PDB entry 7WD1 | X-ray diffraction, 2.50 A resolution | chains A and D

# Chain A
Name: Spike protein S1
Organism: Severe acute respiratory syndrome coronavirus 2
UniProt: P0DTC2 (SPIKE_SARS2); numbering as in UniProt (aligned over 333-528)
Sequence (196 residues; each row starts with the number of its first residue):
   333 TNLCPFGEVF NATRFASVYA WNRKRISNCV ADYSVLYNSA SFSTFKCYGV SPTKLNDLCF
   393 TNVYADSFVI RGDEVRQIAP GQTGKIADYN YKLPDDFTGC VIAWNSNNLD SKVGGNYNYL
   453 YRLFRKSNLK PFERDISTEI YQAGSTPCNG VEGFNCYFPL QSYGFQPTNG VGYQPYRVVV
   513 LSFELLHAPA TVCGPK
Unresolved in the structure: 333, 528
Cystine bridges: Cys336-Cys361, Cys379-Cys432, Cys391-Cys525, Cys480-Cys488
Covalent attachments: N-acetylglucosamine (NAG) linked to Asn343
Swiss-Prot annotation at these positions:
  - region: Arg403 to Asp405 (Integrin-binding motif), Asn448 to Phe456 (Immunodominant HLA epitope recognized by the CD8+)
  - glycosylation: Asn343 (N-linked (GlcNAc...) (complex) asparagine)
  - natural variant: Gly339 (G339D: In strain: Omicron/BA.1, Omicron/BA.2 and 4 more; G339H: In strain: Omicron/BA.2.75, Omicron/XBB.1.5 and 1 more), Arg346 (R346K: In strain: Mu/B.1.621; R346T: In strain: Omicron/BQ.1.1, Omicron/XBB.1.5 and 1 more), Leu368 (L368I: In strain: Omicron/XBB.1.5, Omicron/EG.5.1), Ser371 (S371F: In strain: Omicron/BA.2, Omicron/BA.2.12.1 and 6 more; S371L: In strain: Omicron/BA.1), Ser373 (S373P: In strain: Omicron/BA.1, Omicron/BA.2 and 7 more), Ser375 (S375F: In strain: Omicron/BA.1, Omicron/BA.2 and 7 more), Thr376 (T376A: In strain: Omicron/BA.2, Omicron/BA.2.12.1 and 5 more), Asp405 (D405N: In strain: Omicron/BA.2, Omicron/BA.2.12.1 and 6 more), Arg408 (R408S: In strain: Omicron/BA.2, Omicron/BA.2.12.1 and 6 more), Lys417 (K417N: In strain: Beta/B.1.351, Omicron/BA.1 and 8 more; K417T: In strain: Gamma/P.1), Asn440 (N440K: In strain: Omicron/BA.1, Omicron/BA.2 and 7 more), Lys444 (K444T: In strain: Omicron/BQ.1.1), 16 further natural variant entries in UniProt
  - mutagenesis: Asn343 (N343Q: Reduced viral infectivity), Leu452 (L452R: Increased resistance to neutralizing antibodies. Decreases HLA binding to NF9 epitope. Increased binding affinity to human ACE2), Tyr453 (Y453F: Decreased HLA binding to NF9 epitope. Increased binding affinity to human ACE2), Ala475 (A475V: Increased resistance to neutralizing antibodies), Val483 (V483A: Increased resistance to neutralizing antibodies), Glu484 (E484D: Increased replication in human TMEM106B overexpressing cells), Phe490 (F490L: Increased resistance to neutralizing antibodies and human covalescent sera neutralization), Gln493 (Q493N: Reduced host ACE2-binding affinity in vitro; Q493Y: Reduced host ACE2-binding affinity in vitro), Asn501 (N501T: Reduced host ACE2-binding affinity in vitro; N501Y: Increased binding affinity to human ACE2), His519 (H519P: Increased resistance to human covalescent sera neutralization)

# Chain D
Name: R14
Organism: Vicugna pacos
Sequence (130 residues; numbered 1 to 130; the number before each row is that of its first residue):
     1 QVQLQESGGG LVQPGGSLRL SCAVSGFTLD YYAIGWFRQA PGKEREGVSC ISSSDGSTSY
    61 ADSVKGRFTI SRDNAKNTVY LQMNSLKPED TALYYCAATP ATYYSGRYYY QCPAGGMDYW
   121 GQGTQVTVSS
Cystine bridges: Cys22-Cys96, Cys50-Cys112

# How chain A and chain D interact
Contacting residue pairs (50):
  Tyr351(A) - Tyr104(D)
  Arg403(A) - Asp118(D)  salt bridge
  Lys417(A) - Gly115(D)
  Gly446(A) - Thr28(D)
  Gly446(A) - Leu29(D)
  Gly446(A) - Asp30(D)  hydrogen bond (backbone-backbone)
  Gly447(A) - Leu29(D)
  Tyr449(A) - Leu29(D)
  Tyr449(A) - Asp30(D)  hydrogen bond (side chain-backbone)
  Tyr449(A) - Tyr31(D)  hydrogen bond (side chain-backbone)
  Tyr449(A) - Pro100(D)  hydrophobic
  Tyr449(A) - Ala101(D)
  Tyr449(A) - Tyr103(D)  hydrophobic
  Leu452(A) - Thr102(D)
  Leu452(A) - Tyr103(D)
  Leu455(A) - Pro113(D)  hydrophobic
  Leu455(A) - Gly115(D)
  Leu455(A) - Gly116(D)
  Phe456(A) - Pro113(D)  hydrophobic
  Thr470(A) - Tyr104(D)
  Val483(A) - Gln111(D)
  Phe486(A) - Gly47(D)
  Phe486(A) - Val48(D)
  Phe486(A) - Ser49(D)
  Phe486(A) - Ser59(D)
  Phe486(A) - Tyr60(D)
  Phe486(A) - Ala61(D)
  Cys488(A) - Gln111(D)
  Tyr489(A) - Gln111(D)
  Tyr489(A) - Pro113(D)  hydrophobic
  Phe490(A) - Thr102(D)
  Phe490(A) - Tyr104(D)  hydrophobic
  Phe490(A) - Tyr109(D)
  Phe490(A) - Gln111(D)  hydrogen bond (backbone-side chain)
  Leu492(A) - Thr102(D)  hydrogen bond (backbone-side chain)
  Gln493(A) - Thr99(D)
  Gln493(A) - Pro100(D)  hydrogen bond (side chain-backbone)
  Gln493(A) - Thr102(D)  hydrogen bond
  Ser494(A) - Pro100(D)
  Ser494(A) - Ala101(D)
  Ser494(A) - Thr102(D)  hydrogen bond (backbone-side chain)
  Ser494(A) - Tyr103(D)  hydrogen bond (side chain-backbone)
  Tyr495(A) - Pro100(D)
  Tyr495(A) - Asp118(D)
  Gly496(A) - Leu29(D)
  Gln498(A) - Thr28(D)  hydrogen bond
  Gln498(A) - Leu29(D)
  Gln498(A) - Tyr119(D)
  Asn501(A) - Tyr119(D)  hydrogen bond
  Tyr505(A) - Asp118(D)  hydrogen bond (side chain-backbone)
Other interface residues (no listed pair), chain A (27 interface residues in all): Val445, Asn450, Tyr453, Thr478
Other interface residues (no listed pair), chain D (27 interface residues in all): Cys50, Asp62, Tyr108, Cys112
Interface features reported in the paper:
  - interface residues, chain A: Lys417(A), Leu452(A), Thr478(A), Gln493(A), Tyr505(A)

# Overview
Chain A and chain D each contribute 27 residues to their interface; the contacts include 12 hydrogen bonds and
1 salt bridge. Polar pairs include Arg403(A)-Asp118(D), Tyr449(A)-Asp30(D) and Tyr449(A)-Tyr31(D).
N-acetylglucosamine is covalently linked to Asn343(A). From UniProt: 10 mutagenesis sites on chain A. The
paper reports interface residues Lys417(A), Leu452(A) and Thr478(A) among others.
Here chain A is Spike protein S1 (Severe acute respiratory syndrome coronavirus 2) and chain D is R14 (Vicugna
pacos). Entry 7WD1 (Crystal structure of R14 bound to SARS-CoV-2 RBD) was determined by X-ray diffraction
together with 7WD2 from the same study.
